4WU8 - chains I and G of the 10 polymer chains in the assembly; structure by X-ray diffraction, 2.45 A resolution.

== Chain I ==
Molecule: 145-nt DNA strand
Sequence (145 nucleotides; row label = number of the first residue in the row; numbers below 1 keep their minus sign (DA-72 is residue -72)):
   -72 ATCAATATCC ACCTGCAGAT ACTACCAAAA GTGTATTTGG AAACTGCTCC ATCAAAAGGC
   -12 ATGTTCAGCT GAATCAGCTG AACATGCCTT TTGATGGAGC AGTTTCCAAA TACACTTTTG
    48 GTAGTATCTG CAGGTGGATA TTGAT
Ion coordination: Pt ion near DG-14 (its only coordinating residue here)
Ligand contacts:
  - CX3 ([2-(3-{bis[2-(amino-kappaN)ethyl]amino-kappaN}propyl)-1H-benzo[de]isoquinoline-1,3(2H)-dionato(2-)]platinum(1+)), molecule 1: DG-15, DG-14, DC-13
  - CX3, molecule 2: DG13, DC14, DC15

== Chain G ==
Name: Histone H2A type 1
Source organism: Xenopus laevis
Reference sequence: P06897 (H2A1_XENLA); residues 1-129 here correspond to UniProt positions 2-130 (UniProt number = residue number + 1)
Amino-acid sequence (129 residues; row label = number of the first residue in the row):
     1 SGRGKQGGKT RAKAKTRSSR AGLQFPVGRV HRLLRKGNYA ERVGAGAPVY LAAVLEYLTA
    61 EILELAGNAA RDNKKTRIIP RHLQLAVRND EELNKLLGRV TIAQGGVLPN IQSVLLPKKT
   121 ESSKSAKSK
Unresolved in the structure: 1-13, 120-129
Construct notes: engineered mutation Arg99 (Gly100 in P06897), Ser123 (Ala124 in P06897)
Swiss-Prot annotation at these positions:
  - modified residue: Ser1 (N-acetylserine), Lys5 (N6-(2-hydroxyisobutyryl)lysine), Lys9 (N6-(2-hydroxyisobutyryl)lysine), Lys36 (N6-(2-hydroxyisobutyryl)lysine), Lys74 (N6-(2-hydroxyisobutyryl)lysine), Lys75 (N6-(2-hydroxyisobutyryl)lysine), Lys95 (N6-(2-hydroxyisobutyryl)lysine), Gln104 (N5-methylglutamine), Lys118 (N6-(2-hydroxyisobutyryl)lysine)
  - cross-link (Glycyl lysine isopeptide (Lys-Gly)): Lys13 (interchain with G-Cter in ubiquitin), Lys15 (interchain with G-Cter in ubiquitin), Lys119 (interchain with G-Cter in ubiquitin)

== How chain I and chain G interact ==
Residue-residue contacts (15):
  DA37(I) - Arg42(G)  hydrogen bond to the sugar
  DA37(I) - Val43(G)  phosphate contact
  DA37(I) - Gly44(G)  phosphate contact
  DA37(I) - Ala45(G)  hydrogen bond to the phosphate
  DT38(I) - Arg35(G)  salt bridge to the phosphate
  DT38(I) - Arg42(G)  phosphate contact
  DT38(I) - Val43(G)  hydrogen bond to the phosphate
  DG47(I) - Arg29(G)  hydrogen bond to the phosphate
  DG48(I) - Arg29(G)  salt bridge to the phosphate
  DG57(I) - Thr76(G)  sugar contact
  DG57(I) - Arg77(G)  hydrogen bond to the sugar
  DC58(I) - Lys75(G)  phosphate contact
  DC58(I) - Thr76(G)  hydrogen bond to the phosphate
  DC58(I) - Arg77(G)  hydrogen bond to the phosphate
  DA59(I) - Lys75(G)  salt bridge to the phosphate
Other interface residues (no listed pair), chain I (8 interface residues in all): DT46
Other interface residues (no listed pair), chain G (12 interface residues in all): Thr16, Glu41, Lys74

== Summary ==
8 residues of chain I face 12 of chain G across their interface; the contacts include 7 hydrogen bonds and 3
salt bridges. Polar pairs include DA37(I)-Arg42(G), DG57(I)-Arg77(G) and DA37(I)-Ala45(G). Ligands of chain I:
compound CX3.
Chain I is a 145-nt DNA strand and chain G is Histone H2A type 1 (Xenopus laevis); the structure, Structure of
trPtNAP-NCP145, was determined by X-ray diffraction, deposited together with 4WU9.
